Entry 7UR6 (electron microscopy, 3.46 A resolution); this record covers chains G and B of the 12 polymer chains in the assembly.

Chain G:
Protein: gp120
From: Human immunodeficiency virus 1
UniProtKB: C6G0D7 (C6G0D7_9HIV1); the construct lacks a stretch of the UniProt sequence and is renumbered around it, so the offset changes along the chain: 33-137 = UniProt 32-136; 142-309 = UniProt 137-304; 312-321 = UniProt 305-314; 322-354 = UniProt 316-348; 2 more segments
Amino-acid sequence (477 residues; row label = number of the first residue in the row; note: 9 numbers in that range are skipped by the numbering (no residue carries them; nothing is unmodelled there)):
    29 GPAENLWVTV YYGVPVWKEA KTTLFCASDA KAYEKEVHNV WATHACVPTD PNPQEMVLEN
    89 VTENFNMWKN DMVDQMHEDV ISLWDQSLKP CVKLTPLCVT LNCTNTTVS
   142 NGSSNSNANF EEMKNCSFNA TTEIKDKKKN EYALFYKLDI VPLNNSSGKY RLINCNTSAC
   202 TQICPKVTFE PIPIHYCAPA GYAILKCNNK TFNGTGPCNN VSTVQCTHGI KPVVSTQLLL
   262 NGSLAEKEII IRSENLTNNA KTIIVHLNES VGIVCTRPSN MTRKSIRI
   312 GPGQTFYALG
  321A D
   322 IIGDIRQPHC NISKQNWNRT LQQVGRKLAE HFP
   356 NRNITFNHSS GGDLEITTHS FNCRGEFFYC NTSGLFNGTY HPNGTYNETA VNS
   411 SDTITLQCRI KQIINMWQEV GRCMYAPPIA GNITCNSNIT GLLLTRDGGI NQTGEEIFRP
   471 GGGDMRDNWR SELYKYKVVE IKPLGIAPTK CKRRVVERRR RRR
Unresolved in the structure: 29-32, 61-63, 142-146, 186-188, 458-461, 508-513
Sequence notes: expression tag (29-32, 509-513); conflict Asn-130 (Thr129 in C6G0D7), Cys-201 (Ile196 in C6G0D7), Thr-202 (Ala197 in C6G0D7), Ile-204 (Ala199 in C6G0D7), Val-286 (Ile281 in C6G0D7), Leu-288 (Phe283 in C6G0D7), Met-302 (Asn297 in C6G0D7), Leu-320 (Thr313 in C6G0D7), Pro-329 (Ala323 in C6G0D7), Ile-333 (Val327 in C6G0D7), Cys-433 (Ala424 in C6G0D7), Asn-448 (Thr439 in C6G0D7), Ser-481 (Asn472 in C6G0D7), Cys-501 (Ala492 in C6G0D7)
Disulfides: Cys-54/Cys-74, Cys-119/Cys-205, Cys-126/Cys-196, Cys-131/Cys-157, Cys-201/Cys-433, Cys-218/Cys-247, Cys-228/Cys-239, Cys-296/Cys-331, Cys-378/Cys-445, Cys-385/Cys-418
Glycans and other covalent adducts: glycan linked to Asn-88, Asn-241, Asn-262; N-acetylglucosamine (NAG) linked to Asn-130, Asn-133, Asn-156, Asn-160, Asn-197, Asn-230, Asn-234, Asn-276, Asn-289, Asn-301, Asn-332, Asn-339, Asn-358, Asn-362, Asn-386, Asn-392, Asn-398, Asn-402, Asn-407, Asn-442, Asn-448

Chain B:
Protein: gp41
From: Human immunodeficiency virus 1
UniProtKB: C6G0E7 (C6G0E7_9HIV1); residues 512-664 here correspond to UniProt positions 503-655 (UniProt number = residue number - 9)
Amino-acid sequence (153 residues; row label = number of the first residue in the row):
   512 AVGIGAVFLG FLGAAGSTMG AASNTLTVQA RQLLSGIVQQ QSNLLRAPEA QQHMLQLGVW
   572 GFKQLQARVL AIERYLEVQQ LLGIWGCSGK LICCTNVPWN STWSNRTQED IWNNMTWMEW
   632 EREIGNYTHT IYSLLEESQF QQEINEKDLL ALD
Unresolved in the structure: 547-567
Sequence notes: conflict Asn-535 (Ile526 in C6G0E7), Pro-559 (Ile550 in C6G0E7), Gly-569 (Thr560 in C6G0E7), Phe-573 (Ile564 in C6G0E7), Glu-588 (Lys579 in C6G0E7), Val-589 (Asp580 in C6G0E7), Cys-605 (Thr596 in C6G0E7), Thr-613 (Ser604 in C6G0E7), Thr-618 (Ser609 in C6G0E7), Gly-636 (Asp627 in C6G0E7), Phe-651 (Ile642 in C6G0E7), Ile-655 (Lys646 in C6G0E7)
Disulfides: Cys-598/Cys-604
Glycans and other covalent adducts: N-acetylglucosamine (NAG) linked to Asn-611, Asn-616, Asn-625, Asn-637

How chain G and chain B interact:
Contacting residue pairs - 96 pairs, chain G then chain B:
  Leu-34(G) with Pro-609(B); Trp-610(B), hydrogen bond (backbone-backbone); Gln-619(B)
  Trp-35(G) with Asn-607(B); Val-608(B); Pro-609(B), hydrophobic
  Val-36(G) with Thr-606(B), hydrogen bond (backbone-side chain); Val-608(B), hydrogen bond (backbone-backbone); Pro-609(B); Trp-610(B)
  Thr-37(G) with Cys-604(B), hydrogen bond (side chain-backbone)
  Val-38(G) with Trp-596(B), hydrophobic; Leu-602(B); Ile-603(B); Cys-604(B), hydrogen bond (backbone-backbone)
  Tyr-39(G) with Ser-534(B); Leu-537(B), hydrophobic; Ile-603(B), hydrophobic; Trp-623(B)
  Tyr-40(G) with Leu-537(B); Leu-544(B); Tyr-586(B); Val-589(B), hydrophobic; Gln-590(B); Leu-602(B), hydrogen bond (backbone-backbone)
  Gly-41(G) with Leu-537(B); Gln-540(B)
  Val-42(G) with Trp-628(B)
  Pro-43(G) with Ala-525(B); Ala-526(B), hydrophobic; Gln-540(B); Trp-628(B)
  Val-44(G) with Trp-628(B), hydrophobic; Met-629(B), hydrophobic; Glu-632(B)
  Trp-45(G) with Leu-523(B), hydrophobic; Ala-526(B), hydrophobic; Met-629(B), hydrogen bond (backbone-side chain)
  Thr-50(G) with Leu-581(B)
  Thr-51(G) with Leu-581(B)
  Leu-52(G) with Lys-574(B), hydrogen bond (backbone-side chain)
  Phe-53(G) with Ala-578(B), hydrophobic
  Cys-54(G) with Trp-571(B), hydrophobic
  Trp-69(G) with Trp-571(B), hydrogen bond (backbone-side chain)
  Ala-70(G) with Trp-571(B)
  Ala-73(G) with Trp-571(B)
  Cys-74(G) with Trp-571(B)
  Val-75(G) with Gln-575(B)
  Met-84(G) with Leu-520(B), hydrophobic; Gly-521(B); Phe-522(B)
  Leu-86(G) with Leu-523(B)
  Glu-87(G) with Gly-527(B)
  Asn-88(G) with Gly-527(B)
  Asp-107(G) with Lys-574(B), salt bridge
  Leu-111(G) with Val-570(B), hydrophobic; Trp-571(B), hydrophobic
  Gln-114(G) with Val-570(B)
  Pro-220(G) with Ala-578(B)
  Ala-221(G) with Leu-545(B); Ser-546(B); Ala-582(B)
  Tyr-223(G) with Arg-585(B)
  Thr-244(G) with Phe-522(B); Leu-523(B)
  Glu-490(G) with Arg-585(B), salt bridge
  Ile-491(G) with Phe-522(B), hydrophobic; Leu-523(B), hydrophobic
  Leu-494(G) with Val-589(B), hydrophobic; Leu-593(B), hydrophobic; Glu-632(B); Tyr-643(B)
  Gly-495(G) with Trp-628(B)
  Ile-496(G) with Trp-631(B), hydrogen bond (backbone-side chain); Ile-635(B); Tyr-643(B), hydrophobic
  Ala-497(G) with Trp-623(B), hydrophobic; Trp-631(B), hydrophobic
  Pro-498(G) with Trp-610(B), hydrophobic; Gln-619(B), hydrogen bond (backbone-side chain); Trp-623(B); Trp-631(B)
  Thr-499(G) with Gln-619(B)
  Cys-501(G) with Cys-605(B), disulfide
  Lys-502(G) with Cys-605(B); Thr-606(B); Asn-607(B), hydrogen bond
  Arg-503(G) with Trp-596(B), hydrogen bond (side chain-backbone); Cys-605(B); Thr-606(B), hydrogen bond (backbone-backbone); Asn-607(B); Gln-650(B); Gln-653(B), hydrogen bond
  Val-505(G) with Asn-607(B)
  Val-506(G) with Glu-657(B)
  Glu-507(G) with Leu-660(B)
Also at the interface, not in a pair above, chain G (51 interface residues in all): Ser-110, Ala-224, Lys-492, Pro-493
Also at the interface, not in a pair above, chain B (59 interface residues in all): Gly-524, Met-530, Ala-533, Thr-536, Gln-543, Gln-577, Glu-588, Leu-592, Gly-597, Cys-598, Ile-622, Ile-642
Disulfides between the chains: Cys-501(G)/Cys-605(B)

In short:
51 residues of chain G face 59 of chain B across their interface, with 1 disulfide bond, 15 hydrogen bonds and
2 salt bridges. Polar contacts include Asp-107(G)/Lys-574(B), Glu-490(G)/Arg-585(B) and Val-36(G)/Thr-606(B).
Here chain G is gp120 and chain B is gp41, both from Human immunodeficiency virus 1. Entry 7UR6 (Cryo-EM
structure of SHIV-elicited, FP-directed Rhesus Fab RM6561.DH1021.14 in complex with stabilized HIV-1 Env
Ce1176 DS-SOSIP.664) was determined by electron microscopy.
